PDB entry 9CEU | electron microscopy, 3.29 A resolution | chains P and T of the 4 polymer chains in the assembly

# Chain P
Molecule: Maltose/maltodextrin-binding periplasmic protein, Spizellomyces punctatus Fanzor 1
Organism: Escherichia coli K-12
Reference sequence: chimeric construct of P0AEX9, A0A0L0H5U9: residues -375 to -10 from P0AEX9 (MALE_ECOLI) positions 27-392 (UniProt number = residue number + 402); residues 2-638 from A0A0L0H5U9 positions 2-638 (same numbers)
Sequence (1032 residues; row label = number of the first residue in the row; numbers below 1 keep their minus sign (Met-393 is residue -393)):
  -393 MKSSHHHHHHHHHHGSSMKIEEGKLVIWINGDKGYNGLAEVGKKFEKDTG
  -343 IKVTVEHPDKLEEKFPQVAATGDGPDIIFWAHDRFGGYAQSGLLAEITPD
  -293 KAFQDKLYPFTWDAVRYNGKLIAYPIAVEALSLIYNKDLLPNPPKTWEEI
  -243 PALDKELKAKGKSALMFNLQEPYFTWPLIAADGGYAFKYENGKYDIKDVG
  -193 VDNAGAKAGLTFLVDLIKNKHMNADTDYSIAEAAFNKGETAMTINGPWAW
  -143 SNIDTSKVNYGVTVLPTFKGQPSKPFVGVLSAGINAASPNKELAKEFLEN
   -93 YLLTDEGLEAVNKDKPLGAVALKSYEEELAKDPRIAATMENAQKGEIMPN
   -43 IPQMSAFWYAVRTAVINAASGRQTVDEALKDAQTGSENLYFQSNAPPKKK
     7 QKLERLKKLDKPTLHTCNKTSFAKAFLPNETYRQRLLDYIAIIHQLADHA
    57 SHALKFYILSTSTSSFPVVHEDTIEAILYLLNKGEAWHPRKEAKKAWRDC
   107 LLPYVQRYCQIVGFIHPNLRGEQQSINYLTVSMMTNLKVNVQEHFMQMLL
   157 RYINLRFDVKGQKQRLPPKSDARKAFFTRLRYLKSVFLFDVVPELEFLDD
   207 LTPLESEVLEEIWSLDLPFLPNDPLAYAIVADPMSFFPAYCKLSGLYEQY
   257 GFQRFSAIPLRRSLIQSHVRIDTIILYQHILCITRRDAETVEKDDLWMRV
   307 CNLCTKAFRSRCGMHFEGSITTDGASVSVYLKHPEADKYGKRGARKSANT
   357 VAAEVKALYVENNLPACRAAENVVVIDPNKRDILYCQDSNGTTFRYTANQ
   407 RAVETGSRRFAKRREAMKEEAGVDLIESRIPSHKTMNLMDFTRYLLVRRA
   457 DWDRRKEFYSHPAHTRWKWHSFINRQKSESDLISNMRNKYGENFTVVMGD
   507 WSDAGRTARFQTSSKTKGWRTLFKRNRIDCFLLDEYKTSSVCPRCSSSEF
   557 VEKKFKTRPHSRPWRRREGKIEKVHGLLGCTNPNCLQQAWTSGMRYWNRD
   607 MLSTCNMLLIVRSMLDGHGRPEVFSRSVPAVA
Unresolved in the structure: -393 to 17, 346-354, 634-638
Sequence notes: expression tag (-393 to -376); linker (-9 to 1)
From the paper describing this entry:
  - binding site for the 54-nt DNA strand (chain T): Tyr345
  - conformationally variable residues (loop rearrangement): Asp506 to Thr522
  - mutagenesis - D606N: increased catalytic activity

# Chain T
Molecule: 54-nt DNA strand
Sequence (54 nucleotides; numbered -29 to 24; the number before each row is that of its first residue; numbers below 1 keep their minus sign (DT-29 is residue -29)):
   -29 TATTTGTAATTTGATTTCATAACCTATAGATATGCCCGGGTACCGAGCTC
    21 GAAT
Unresolved in the structure: -29 to -8, 16-24

# Chain P / chain T interface
Pairs across the interface (40; chain P residue first):
  His21(P) - DA0(T)  hydrogen bond to the base
  Gln130(P) - DT1(T)  base contact
  Gln130(P) - DA2(T)  hydrogen bond to the base
  Asn133(P) - DT1(T)  base contact
  Asn133(P) - DA2(T)  base contact
  Tyr134(P) - DT1(T)  sugar contact
  Val137(P) - DG-1(T)  phosphate contact
  Thr141(P) - DT-3(T)  base contact
  Thr141(P) - DA-2(T)  sugar contact
  Thr141(P) - DG-1(T)  sugar contact
  Lys144(P) - DG-1(T)  salt bridge to the phosphate
  Val145(P) - DT-3(T)  sugar contact
  Val145(P) - DA-2(T)  sugar contact
  Gln148(P) - DT-3(T)  phosphate contact
  Gln148(P) - DA-2(T)  hydrogen bond to the phosphate
  Glu149(P) - DA-4(T)  phosphate contact
  Glu149(P) - DT-3(T)  phosphate contact
  Arg276(P) - DA0(T)  sugar contact
  Arg291(P) - DT3(T)  base contact
  Arg291(P) - DG4(T)  hydrogen bond to the base
  Arg291(P) - DC5(T)  base contact
  Lys299(P) - DA2(T)  salt bridge to the phosphate
  Glu323(P) - DA2(T)  phosphate contact
  Ser325(P) - DT1(T)  hydrogen bond to the phosphate
  Tyr336(P) - DA0(T)  base contact
  Lys338(P) - DT1(T)  salt bridge to the phosphate
  Lys344(P) - DT1(T)  hydrogen bond to the base
  Lys344(P) - DA2(T)  sugar contact
  Tyr345(P) - DA0(T)  phosphate contact
  Tyr345(P) - DT1(T)  base contact
  Arg407(P) - DC-6(T)  salt bridge to the phosphate
  Ser413(P) - DC-7(T)  sugar contact
  Ser477(P) - DC-7(T)  hydrogen bond to the phosphate
  Arg515(P) - DA-4(T)  hydrogen bond to the phosphate
  Arg515(P) - DT-3(T)  salt bridge to the phosphate
  Ser520(P) - DT-5(T)  phosphate contact
  Ser520(P) - DA-4(T)  phosphate contact
  Lys521(P) - DT-5(T)  sugar contact
  Lys523(P) - DA-4(T)  salt bridge to the phosphate
  Gly524(P) - DT-5(T)  hydrogen bond to the phosphate
Other interface residues (no listed pair), chain P (34 interface residues in all): Pro18, Arg96, Asp278, Thr279, Ile280, Glu295, Thr411
Other interface residues (no listed pair), chain T (14 interface residues in all): DC6

# In short
The interface between chain P and chain T involves 34 residues on one side and 14 on the other; the contacts
include 9 hydrogen bonds and 6 salt bridges. Among the polar pairs are His21(P)-DA0(T), Gln130(P)-DA2(T) and
Arg291(P)-DG4(T). The paper reports a binding site for the 54-nt DNA strand (chain T) at Tyr345(P); D606N of
chain P increases catalytic activity.
Here chain P is Maltose/maltodextrin-binding periplasmic protein, Spizellomyces punctatus Fanzor 1
(Escherichia coli K-12) and chain T is a 54-nt DNA strand. Entry 9CEU (Spizellomyces punctatus Fanzor (SpuFz)
State 1) was determined by electron microscopy (same publication as 9CER, 9CES, 9CET, 9CEV, 9CEW, 9CEX and 6
further entries).
